8ARI - chains N and g of the 34 polymer chains in the assembly; structure by electron microscopy, 3.00 A resolution.

== Chain N ==
Name: C-terminal-binding protein 1
Organism: Homo sapiens
Notes: EC 1.1.1.-
UniProt: Q13363 (CTBP1_HUMAN); residues 1-440 here = UniProt positions 1-440
Sequence (457 residues; each row starts with the number of its first residue; numbers below 1 keep their minus sign (His-16 is residue -16)):
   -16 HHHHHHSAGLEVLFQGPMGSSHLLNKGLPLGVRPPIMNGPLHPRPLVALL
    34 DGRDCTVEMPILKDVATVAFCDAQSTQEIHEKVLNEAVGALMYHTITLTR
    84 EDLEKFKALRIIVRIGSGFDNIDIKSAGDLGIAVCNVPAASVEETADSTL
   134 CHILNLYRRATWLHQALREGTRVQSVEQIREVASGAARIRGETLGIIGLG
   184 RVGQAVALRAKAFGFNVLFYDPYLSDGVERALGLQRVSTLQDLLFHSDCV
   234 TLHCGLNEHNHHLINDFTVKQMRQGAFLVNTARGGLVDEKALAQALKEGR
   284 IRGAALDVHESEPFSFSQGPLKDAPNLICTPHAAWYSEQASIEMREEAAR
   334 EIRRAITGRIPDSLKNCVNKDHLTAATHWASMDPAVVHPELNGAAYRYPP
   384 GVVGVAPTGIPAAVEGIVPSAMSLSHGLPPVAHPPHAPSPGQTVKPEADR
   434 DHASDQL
Unresolved in the structure: -16 to 26, 358-440
Differences from the reference sequence: expression tag (-16 to 0)
Ligand contacts: NAD (nicotinamide-adenine-dinucleotide): Ser100, Gly101, Thr128, Ile180, Gly181, Leu182, Gly183, Arg184, Val185, Gly186, Tyr203, Asp204, Pro205, Tyr206, Leu207, His236, Cys237, Gly238, Asn240, Asn243, Thr264, Ala265, Arg266, Asp290, Val291, His315, Ala317, Trp318
Curated features (UniProtKB/Swiss-Prot):
  - active site: Arg266, Glu295, His315 (Proton donor)
  - binding site (NAD(+)): Ser100, Ile180 to Val185, Asp204, Cys237 to Asn243, Thr264 to Arg266, Asp290, His315 to Trp318
  - site (Cleavage): Asn375, Gly376, Gly387, Val388, His409, Gly410
  - modified residue (Phosphoserine): Ser300, Ser422
  - cross-link: Lys428 (Glycyl lysine isopeptide (Lys-Gly) (interchain with G-Cter in SUMO))
  - natural variant: Arg342 (R342W: In HADDTS)
  - mutagenesis: Ala52 (A52E: Loss of interaction with SIMC1. No effect on its proteolytic processing mediated by CAPN3), Val66 (V66R: Loss of interaction with SIMC1. Reduced proteolytic processing mediated by CAPN3), Cys134 (C134A: Strongly reduces E1A binding; when associated with A-138; A-141 and A-150), Asn138 (N138A: Strongly reduces E1A binding; when associated with A-134; A-141 and A-150), Arg141 to Arg142 (Strongly reduces E1A binding; when associated with A-163 and A-171), Arg141 (R141A: Strongly reduces E1A binding; when associated with A-134; A-138 and A-150), Leu150 (L150A: Strongly reduces E1A binding; when associated with A-134; A-138 and A-141), Arg163 (R163A: Strongly reduces E1A binding; when associated with A-141; A-142 and A-171), Arg171 (R171A: Strongly reduces E1A binding; when associated with A-141; A-142 and A-163), Gly181 (G181V: Strongly reduces E1A binding; when associated with V-183 and A-204), Gly183 (G183A: Reduced proteolytic processing mediated by CAPN3; when associated with A-186; G183V: Strongly reduces E1A binding; when associated with V-181 and A-204), Gly186 (G186A: Reduced proteolytic processing mediated by CAPN3; when associated with A-183), 6 further mutagenesis entries in UniProt

== Chain g ==
Name: Retinoic acid-induced protein 2
Organism: Homo sapiens
UniProt: Q9Y5P3 (RAI2_HUMAN); residue numbers follow UniProt; this construct covers 303-330, 342-362
Sequence (129 residues; row label = number of the first residue in the row; note: 11 numbers in that range are skipped by the numbering (no residue carries them; nothing is unmodelled there)):
   223 HHHHHHPMKQYKLILNGKTLKGETTTEAVDAATAEKVFKQYANDNGVDGE
   273 WTYDDATKTFTVTEGSGSGSENLYFQGAMDSRHTVIKMGSENEALDLSMK
   323 SVPWLKAG
   342 ALDLSVAAHRKSEPPPETLYD
Unresolved in the structure: 223-314, 348-362
Differences from the reference sequence: expression tag (223-302)

== Chain N / chain g interface ==
Contacting residue pairs (11; chain N residue first):
  Val51(N) - Ala316(g)
  Val51(N) - Leu317(g)  hydrogen bond (backbone-backbone)
  Ala52(N) - Leu317(g)
  Phe53(N) - Leu317(g)  hydrogen bond (backbone-backbone)
  Phe53(N) - Asp318(g)
  Phe53(N) - Leu319(g)  hydrogen bond (backbone-backbone)
  Cys54(N) - Leu319(g)
  Cys54(N) - Ser320(g)
  Gln57(N) - Trp326(g)
  His63(N) - Met321(g)
  Val66(N) - Leu319(g)  hydrophobic
Also at the interface, not in a pair above, chain N (13 interface residues in all): Arg36, Met42, Asp55, Gln60, Glu61, Lys65
Also at the interface, not in a pair above, chain g (9 interface residues in all): Glu315, Lys322

== Overview ==
13 residues of chain N and 9 residues of chain g are in contact, with 3 hydrogen bonds. Backbone hydrogen
bonds pair Val51(N)-Leu317(g), Phe53(N)-Leu317(g) and Phe53(N)-Leu319(g). Ligands of chain N: NAD.
Here chain N is C-terminal-binding protein 1 and chain g is Retinoic acid-induced protein 2, both from Homo
sapiens. Entry 8ARI (Cryo-EM structure of human CtBP1/RAI2(303-362) delta(331-341) filament) was determined by
electron microscopy.
